6NCX - chains A and C of the 4 polymer chains in the assembly; structure by X-ray diffraction, 2.25 A resolution.

# Chain A (and C)
Name: Beta-galacturonidase
Organism: Eisenbergiella tayi
Notes: EC 3.2.1.31; chain C of this document is another copy of the same molecule, construct and numbering; everything in this record applies to it too
UniProtKB: A0A1E3AEY6 (A0A1E3AEY6_9FIRM); numbering as in UniProt (aligned over 1-559)
Sequence (574 residues; row label = number of the first residue in the row):
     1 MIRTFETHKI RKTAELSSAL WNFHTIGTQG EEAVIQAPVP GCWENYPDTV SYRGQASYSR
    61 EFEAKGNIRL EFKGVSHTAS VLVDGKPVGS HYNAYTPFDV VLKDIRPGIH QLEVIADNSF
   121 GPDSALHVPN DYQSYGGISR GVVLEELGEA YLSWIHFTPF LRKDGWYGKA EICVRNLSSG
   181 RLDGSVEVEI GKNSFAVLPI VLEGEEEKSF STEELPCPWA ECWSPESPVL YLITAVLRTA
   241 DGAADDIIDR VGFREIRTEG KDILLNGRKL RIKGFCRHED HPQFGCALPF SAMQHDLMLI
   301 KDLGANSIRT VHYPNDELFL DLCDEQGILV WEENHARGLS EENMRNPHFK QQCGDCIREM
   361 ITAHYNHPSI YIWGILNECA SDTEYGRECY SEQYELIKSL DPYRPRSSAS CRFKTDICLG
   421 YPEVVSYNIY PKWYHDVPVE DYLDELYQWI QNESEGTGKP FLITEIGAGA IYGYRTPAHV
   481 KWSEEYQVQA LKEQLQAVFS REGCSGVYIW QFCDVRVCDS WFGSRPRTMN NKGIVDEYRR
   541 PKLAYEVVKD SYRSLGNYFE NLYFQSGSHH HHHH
Not modelled in the structure: 239-243, 560-574 (chain C: 560-574)
Sequence notes: expression tag (560-574)
Ligand contacts: alpha-D-galactopyranuronic acid (ADA): Asp131, His312, Arg337, Asn377, Glu378, Asn428, Tyr430, Tyr434, Glu465, Trp510, Arg525, Asn530, Lys532
From the paper describing this entry:
  - catalytic residues: Glu378, Glu465
  - binding site for alpha-D-galactopyranuronic acid: Arg337
  - specificity-determining residues: Arg337
  - mutagenesis - R337A: abolished catalytic activity
  - mutagenesis - R337A: increased catalytic activity on SN-38-G

# Interface between chain A and chain C
Pairs across the interface (50; chain A residue first):
  Met1(A) with Ser18(C)
  Ser18(A) with Met1(C)
  Ala19(A) with Phe290(C)
  Leu20(A) with Gln294(C); Leu322(C), hydrophobic; Glu325(C); Gln326(C)
  Ile35(A) with Met298(C), hydrophobic
  Gln36(A) with Gln294(C); Glu325(C), hydrogen bond (side chain-backbone); Gln326(C)
  Pro38(A) with Gln294(C); Met298(C)
  Asn45(A) with His295(C)
  Tyr46(A) with Met298(C), hydrophobic
  Pro47(A) with Met298(C); Asp302(C)
  His281(A) with Gln283(C), hydrogen bond
  Gln283(A) with His281(C), hydrogen bond; His295(C), hydrogen bond
  Phe284(A) with Phe284(C), hydrophobic; Ser291(C); Ala292(C)
  Pro289(A) with Pro289(C), hydrophobic; Ser291(C)
  Phe290(A) with Ser18(C); Ala19(C)
  Ser291(A) with Phe284(C); Pro289(C)
  Ala292(A) with Phe284(C)
  Gln294(A) with Leu20(C); Pro38(C)
  His295(A) with Asn45(C); Gln283(C), hydrogen bond
  Met298(A) with Ile35(C), hydrophobic; Gln36(C); Pro38(C); Tyr46(C), hydrophobic; Pro47(C)
  Asp302(A) with Pro47(C); Asp48(C)
  Glu325(A) with Leu20(C); Gln36(C), hydrogen bond (backbone-side chain)
  Gln326(A) with Leu20(C); Gln36(C)
  Tyr538(A) with Tyr538(C), hydrophobic; Arg540(C)
  Arg539(A) with Gln283(C)
  Arg540(A) with Tyr538(C); Arg540(C)
Interface residues without a listed pair, chain A (31 interface residues in all): Val39, Asp48, Leu299, Lys301, Leu322
Interface residues without a listed pair, chain C (31 interface residues in all): Val39, Leu299, Lys301, Arg539

# In short
Chain A and chain C each contribute 31 residues to their interface, with 6 hydrogen bonds. Polar pairs include
Gln36(A)-Glu325(C), His281(A)-Gln283(C) and Gln283(A)-His295(C). Chain A binds alpha-D-galactopyranuronic
acid. From the paper: catalytic residues Glu378(A) and Glu465(A); R337A of chain A abolishes catalytic
activity.
Both chains are Beta-galacturonidase (Eisenbergiella tayi). Entry 6NCX (Crystal structure of GH2
beta-galacturonidase from Eisenbergiella tayi bound to galacturonate) was determined by X-ray diffraction,
deposited together with 6NCW and 6NCY.
